4HCB - chains A and C; structure by X-ray diffraction, 2.00 A resolution.

== Chain A ==
Protein: Exodeoxyribonuclease I
Source organism: Escherichia coli
Notes: EC 3.1.11.1
UniProtKB: P04995 (EX1_ECOLI); residue numbers follow UniProt; this construct covers 1-475
Chain sequence (481 residues; numbered 1 to 481; the number before each row is that of its first residue):
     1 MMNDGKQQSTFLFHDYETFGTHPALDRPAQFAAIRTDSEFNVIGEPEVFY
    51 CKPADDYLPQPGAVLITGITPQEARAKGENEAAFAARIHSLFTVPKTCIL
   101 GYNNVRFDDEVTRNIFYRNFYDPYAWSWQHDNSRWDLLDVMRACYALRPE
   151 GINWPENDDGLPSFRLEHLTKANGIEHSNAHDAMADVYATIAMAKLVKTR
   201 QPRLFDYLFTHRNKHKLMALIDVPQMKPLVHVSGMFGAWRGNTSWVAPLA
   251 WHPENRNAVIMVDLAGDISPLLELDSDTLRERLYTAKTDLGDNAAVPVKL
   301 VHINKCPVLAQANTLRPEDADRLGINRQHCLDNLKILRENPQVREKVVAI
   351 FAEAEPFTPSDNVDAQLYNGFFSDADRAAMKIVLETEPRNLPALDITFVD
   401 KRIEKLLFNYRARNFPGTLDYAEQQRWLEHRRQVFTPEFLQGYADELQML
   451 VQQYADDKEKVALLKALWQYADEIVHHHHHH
Not modelled in the structure: 1-6, 158-160, 177-181, 477-481
Construct notes: expression tag (476-481)
Swiss-Prot annotation at these positions:
  - binding site (Mg(2+)): Asp15, Glu17, Asp186
  - binding site (substrate): Glu17, Arg165
  - site: Thr18 (Interaction with single-stranded DNA), Ile66 (Interaction with single-stranded DNA), Arg113 (Interaction with single-stranded DNA), Tyr124 (Interaction with single-stranded DNA), Trp128 (Interaction with single-stranded DNA), Arg142 (Interaction with single-stranded DNA), Arg148 (Important for interaction with ssb), Phe164 (Interaction with single-stranded DNA), His181 (Important for activity), Tyr207 (Important for interaction with ssb), Lys214 (Interaction with single-stranded DNA), Asn257 (Interaction with single-stranded DNA), Tyr284 (Interaction with single-stranded DNA), Asn304 (Interaction with single-stranded DNA), Gln311 (Important for interaction with ssb), Arg338 (Important for interaction with ssb), Tyr368 (Interaction with single-stranded DNA), Phe371 (Interaction with single-stranded DNA)
  - mutagenesis: Arg148 (R148A: Strongly reduced ssb-binding. Reduced ssb-dependent nuclease activity), Glu150 (E150A: About 2-fold increased ssb-binding. Weakly increased ssb-independent and ssb-dependent nuclease activity), His181 (H181A: Residual nuclease activity), Tyr207 (Y207A: Strongly reduced ssb-binding. Reduced ssb-dependent nuclease activity), Lys227 (K227A: 7-fold reduced ssb-binding. Reduced ssb-dependent nuclease activity), Gln311 (Q311A: 2-fold reduced ssb-binding. Weakly reduced ssb-dependent nuclease activity), Arg316 (R316A: Strongly reduced ssb-binding. Strongly reduced ssb-dependent nuclease activity), Glu318 (E318A: About 2-fold increased ssb-binding. No effect on ssb-dependent nuclease activity), Asp319 (D319A: 2-fold reduced ssb-binding. No effect on ssb-dependent nuclease activity), Arg327 (R327A: No effect on ssb-binding and on ssb-dependent nuclease activity), Leu331 (L331A: No effect on ssb-binding and on ssb-dependent nuclease activity), Arg338 (R338A: 3-fold reduced ssb-binding. Reduced ssb-dependent nuclease activity), 2 further mutagenesis entries in UniProt

== Chain C ==
Molecule: 12-nt DNA strand
Sequence (12 nucleotides; each row starts with the number of its first residue; numbering starts at 0):
     0 AAAAAAAAAAAA

== How chain A and chain C interact ==
Contacting residue pairs (40; chain A residue first):
  His22(A) with DA5(C), salt bridge to the phosphate
  Arg113(A) with DA2(C), salt bridge to the phosphate; DA3(C), salt bridge to the phosphate
  Tyr124(A) with DA1(C), sugar contact; DA2(C), sugar contact
  Trp128(A) with DA0(C), sugar contact; DA1(C), hydrogen bond to the sugar
  Arg165(A) with DA11(C), salt bridge to the phosphate
  Lys214(A) with DA1(C), salt bridge to the phosphate
  Gly234(A) with DA9(C), sugar contact
  Met235(A) with DA8(C), sugar contact; DA9(C), base contact
  Gly237(A) with DA9(C), phosphate contact; DA10(C), phosphate contact
  Ala238(A) with DA10(C), hydrogen bond to the phosphate
  Glu254(A) with DA3(C), base contact
  Asn255(A) with DA3(C), base contact
  Asn257(A) with DA2(C), hydrogen bond to the phosphate
  Leu283(A) with DA7(C), sugar contact
  Tyr284(A) with DA6(C), stacking on the base; DA7(C), sugar contact
  Thr285(A) with DA7(C), sugar contact
  Ala286(A) with DA7(C), phosphate contact; DA8(C), phosphate contact
  Lys287(A) with DA7(C), phosphate contact; DA8(C), hydrogen bond to the phosphate; DA9(C), salt bridge to the phosphate
  Asn304(A) with DA2(C), hydrogen bond to the phosphate; DA3(C), hydrogen bond to the phosphate
  Lys305(A) with DA3(C), phosphate contact
  Glu355(A) with DA5(C), base contact
  Phe357(A) with DA4(C), base contact; DA5(C), base contact
  Tyr368(A) with DA3(C), base contact; DA4(C), base contact
  Asn369(A) with DA4(C), base contact
  Phe371(A) with DA1(C), stacking on the base; DA2(C), base contact
  Arg377(A) with DA0(C), base contact; DA1(C), base contact
Also at the interface, not in a pair above, chain A (32 interface residues in all): Glu110, Arg142, Ser163, Phe236, Ala354, Pro359

== In short ==
Chain A and chain C form an interface of 32 and 12 residues respectively, with 6 hydrogen bonds, 6 salt
bridges and 2 aromatic stacking contacts. Polar contacts include Trp128(A)-DA1(C), Ala238(A)-DA10(C) and
Asn257(A)-DA2(C).
Chain A is Exodeoxyribonuclease I (Escherichia coli) and chain C is a 12-nt DNA strand; the structure, The
metal-free form of crystal structure of E.coli ExoI-ssDNA complex, was determined by X-ray diffraction.
